PDB entry 8FMP | X-ray diffraction, 3.24 A resolution | chains A and B of the 3 polymer chains in the assembly

Chain A:
Molecule: Troponin C, slow skeletal and cardiac muscles
From: Homo sapiens
Reference sequence: P63316 (TNNC1_HUMAN); residues 1-161 here = UniProt positions 1-161
Amino-acid sequence (164 residues; numbered -2 to 161; the number before each row is that of its first residue; numbers below 1 keep their minus sign (Gln-2 is residue -2)):
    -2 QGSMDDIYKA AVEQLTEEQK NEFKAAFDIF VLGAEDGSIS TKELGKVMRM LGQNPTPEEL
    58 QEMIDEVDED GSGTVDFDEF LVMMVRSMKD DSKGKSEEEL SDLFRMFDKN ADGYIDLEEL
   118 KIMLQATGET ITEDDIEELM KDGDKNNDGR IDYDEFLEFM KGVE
Disordered / not traced: -2 to 0, 86-90
Differences from the reference sequence: expression tag (-2 to 0); conflict Ser35 (Cys in P63316), Ser84 (Cys in P63316), Glu115 (Asp in P63316)
Ion coordination: Ca2+ site 1: Asp65, Asp67, Thr71, Glu76; Ca2+ site 2: Asp105, Asn107, Asp109, Tyr111, Glu116; Ca2+ site 3: Asp141, Asn143, Asp145, Arg147, Glu152
Swiss-Prot annotation at these positions:
  - binding site (Ca(2+)): Asp65, Asp67, Ser69, Thr71, Glu76, Asp105, Asn107, Asp109, Tyr111, Glu116, Asp141, Asn143, Asp145, Arg147, Glu152
  - modified residue: Met1 (N-acetylmethionine), Ser98 (Phosphoserine)
  - natural variant: Ala8 (A8V: In CMH13), Leu29 (L29Q: In CMH13), Glu134 (E134D: In CMH13), Asp145 (D145E: In CMH13), Gly159 (G159D: In CMD1Z)

Chain B:
Molecule: Troponin T, cardiac muscle
From: Homo sapiens
Reference sequence: P45379 (TNNT2_HUMAN); aligned to UniProt positions 193-297 over residues 183-287 (the alignment contains insertions or deletions, so no single offset holds)
Amino-acid sequence (108 residues; row label = number of the first residue in the row):
   180 QGSHFGGYIQ KQAQTERKSG KRQTEREKKK ILAERRKVLA IDHLNEDQLR EKAKELWQSI
   240 YNLEAEKFDL QEKFKQQKYE INVLRNRIND NQKVSKTRGK AKVTGRWK
Disordered / not traced: 180-204, 272-287
Differences from the reference sequence: expression tag (180-182)
Swiss-Prot annotation at these positions:
  - modified residue: Thr194 (Phosphothreonine), Ser198 (Phosphoserine), Thr203 (Phosphothreonine)

Chain A / chain B interface:
Pairs across the interface - 14 pairs, chain A then chain B:
  Asp99(A) with Gln255(B)
  Arg102(A) with Tyr258(B)
  Asp105(A) with Tyr258(B), hydrogen bond
  Ala108(A) with Tyr258(B), hydrophobic; Asn261(B)
  Asp109(A) with Asn261(B); Asn265(B), hydrogen bond (backbone-side chain)
  Gly110(A) with Tyr258(B); Asn265(B)
  Tyr111(A) with Asn265(B); Asp269(B), hydrogen bond
  Arg147(A) with Asp269(B), salt bridge
  Tyr150(A) with Arg266(B)
  Asp151(A) with Arg266(B), salt bridge
Interface residues without a listed pair, chain A (11 interface residues in all): Phe101
Interface residues without a listed pair, chain B (8 interface residues in all): Val262, Asn270

Summary:
11 residues of chain A and 8 residues of chain B are in contact; the contacts include 3 hydrogen bonds and 2
salt bridges. Polar contacts include Arg147(A)-Asp269(B), Asp151(A)-Arg266(B) and Asp105(A)-Tyr258(B). Curated
annotation (UniProt) lists 15 Ca2+-binding residues on chain A.
Chain A is Troponin C, slow skeletal and cardiac muscles and chain B is Troponin T, cardiac muscle, both from
Homo sapiens; the structure, Complex structure of K210 deletion Troponin complex with pamidronate, was
determined by X-ray diffraction.
